6W5F - chain A; structure by X-ray diffraction, 1.50 A resolution.

== Chain A ==
Protein: BSU-2delta mutant
From: Bacillus subtilis
Notes: EC 3.5.2.6; fragment: side chain of K104 is carboxylated; engineered mutation(s): RLT deletion
UniProtKB: P54427 (YBXI_BACSU); aligned to UniProt positions 1-264 over residues 26-289 (the alignment contains insertions or deletions, so no single offset holds)
Chain sequence (264 residues; numbered 26 to 289; the number before each row is that of its first residue):
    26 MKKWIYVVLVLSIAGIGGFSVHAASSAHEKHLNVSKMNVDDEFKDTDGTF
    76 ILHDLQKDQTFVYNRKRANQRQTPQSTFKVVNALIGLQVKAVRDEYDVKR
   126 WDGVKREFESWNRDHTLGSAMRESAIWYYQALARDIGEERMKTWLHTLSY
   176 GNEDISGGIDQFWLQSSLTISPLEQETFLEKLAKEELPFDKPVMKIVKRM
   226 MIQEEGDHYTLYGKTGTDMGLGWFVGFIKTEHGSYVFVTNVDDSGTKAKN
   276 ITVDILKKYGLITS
Unresolved in the structure: 26-54
Modified / non-standard residues: K104 (lysine nz-carboxylic acid; KCX)
Curated features (UniProtKB/Swiss-Prot):
  - active site: S101 (Acyl-ester intermediate)
  - binding site (substrate): K239 to G241
  - modified residue: K104 (N6-carboxylysine)

== In short ==
UniProt lists active-site residue S101 and 3 substrate-binding residues.
Chain A is BSU-2delta mutant (Bacillus subtilis); the structure, Class D beta-lactamase BSU-2 delta mutant,
was determined by X-ray diffraction, deposited together with 6W5E, 6W5G and 6W5O.
